9JSM - chains D and E of the 7 polymer chains in the assembly; structure by electron microscopy, 3.73 A resolution.

[Chain D (and E)]
Molecule: Iota toxin component Ib
Source organism: Clostridium perfringens
Notes: chain E of this document is another copy of the same molecule, construct and numbering; everything in this record applies to it too
UniProtKB: Q46221 (Q46221_CLOPF); residues 216-742 here = UniProt positions 216-742
Sequence (527 residues; numbered 216 to 742; the number before each row is that of its first residue):
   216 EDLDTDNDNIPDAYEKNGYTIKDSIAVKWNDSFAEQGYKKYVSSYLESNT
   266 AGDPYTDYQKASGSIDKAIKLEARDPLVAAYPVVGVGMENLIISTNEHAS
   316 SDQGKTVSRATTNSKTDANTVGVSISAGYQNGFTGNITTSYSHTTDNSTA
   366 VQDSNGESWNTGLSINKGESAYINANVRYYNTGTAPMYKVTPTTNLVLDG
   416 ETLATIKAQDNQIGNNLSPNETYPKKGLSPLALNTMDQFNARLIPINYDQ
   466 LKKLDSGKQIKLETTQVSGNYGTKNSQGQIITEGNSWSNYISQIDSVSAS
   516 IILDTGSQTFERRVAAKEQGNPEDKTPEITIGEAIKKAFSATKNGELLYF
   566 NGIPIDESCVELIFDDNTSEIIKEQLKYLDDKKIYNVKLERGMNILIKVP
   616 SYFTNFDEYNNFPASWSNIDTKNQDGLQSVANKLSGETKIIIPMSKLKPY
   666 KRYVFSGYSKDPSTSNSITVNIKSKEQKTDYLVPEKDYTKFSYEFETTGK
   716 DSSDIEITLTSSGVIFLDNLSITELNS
Disordered / not traced: 311-384 (chain E: 311-384, 454-456)
Metal / ion sites: Ca2+ site 1: Asp219, Asp221, Asp223, Ile225, Glu230; Ca2+ site 2: Asp221, Asp223, Glu230, Glu262, Asp272; Ca2+ site 3: Asp622, Gln643, Val645, Asp733

[How chain D and chain E interact]
Contacting residue pairs (58; chain D residue first):
  Ile236(D) with Glu538(E)
  Lys237(D) with Glu538(E)
  Asp238(D) with Glu538(E), hydrogen bond (backbone-side chain)
  Ser239(D) with Thr220(E); Glu538(E)
  Gln251(D) with Pro537(E)
  Gly252(D) with Pro537(E)
  Tyr253(D) with Pro537(E); Glu538(E)
  Asp281(D) with Gln508(E)
  Lys282(D) with Gln508(E); Val512(E)
  Ala283(D) with Ser507(E)
  Leu286(D) with Glu533(E)
  Asn305(D) with Glu416(E)
  Ile307(D) with Glu416(E); Ile461(E), hydrophobic
  Ser309(D) with Ile461(E); Asn462(E), hydrogen bond
  Asn389(D) with Leu418(E), hydrogen bond (side chain-backbone)
  Asn391(D) with Gly415(E); Thr417(E)
  Tyr403(D) with Ser503(E)
  Asp425(D) with Lys422(E)
  Asn426(D) with Thr420(E); Lys422(E)
  Ile428(D) with Gln481(E), hydrogen bond (backbone-side chain)
  Gly429(D) with Gln481(E)
  Asn430(D) with Gln481(E), hydrogen bond (backbone-side chain); Ser483(E), hydrogen bond
  Asn431(D) with Ser503(E), hydrogen bond (side chain-backbone); Ile506(E); Ser507(E), hydrogen bond
  Tyr438(D) with Gln481(E)
  Pro439(D) with Thr480(E)
  Leu443(D) with Glu478(E); Thr479(E)
  Ser444(D) with Asn410(E); Val412(E); Thr417(E); Glu478(E), hydrogen bond (backbone-side chain)
  Pro445(D) with Thr417(E), hydrogen bond (backbone-side chain)
  Leu446(D) with Thr420(E)
  Ala447(D) with Thr417(E); Ala419(E), hydrophobic; Thr420(E), hydrogen bond (backbone-side chain)
  Asn449(D) with Leu418(E)
  Gln453(D) with Gln453(E)
  Phe454(D) with Gln453(E), hydrogen bond (backbone-side chain)
  Asn455(D) with Asp452(E), hydrogen bond (backbone-side chain)
  Lys489(D) with Ser263(E); Asn264(E), hydrogen bond
  Gln494(D) with Pro269(E)
  Ile495(D) with Asn504(E); Tyr505(E); Gln508(E)
  Thr497(D) with Asn504(E), hydrogen bond
  Glu498(D) with Asn504(E)
Also at the interface, not in a pair above, chain D (42 interface residues in all): Thr310, Thr450, Arg457
Also at the interface, not in a pair above, chain E (40 interface residues in all): Tyr260, Leu261, Glu262, Ile421, Met451, Tyr486, Ser511, Gly535

[In short]
Chain D and chain E form an interface of 42 and 40 residues respectively, with 15 hydrogen bonds. Polar
contacts include Asp238(D)-Glu538(E), Ser309(D)-Asn462(E) and Asn389(D)-Leu418(E). The Ca2+ site 1 is built by
Asp219(D), Asp221(D), Asp223(D), Ile225(D) and Glu230(D).
Both chains are Iota toxin component Ib (Clostridium perfringens). Entry 9JSM (Clostridium perfringens iota
toxin pore Ib in prepore VI state) was determined by electron microscopy.
